PDB entry 6PTE | X-ray diffraction, 1.90 A resolution | chains A and B of the 3 polymer chains in the assembly

[Chain A]
Name: HLA class I histocompatibility antigen, A-2 alpha chain
Organism: Homo sapiens
Reference sequence: P01892 (1A02_HUMAN); residues 1-275 here correspond to UniProt positions 25-299 (UniProt number = residue number + 24)
Amino-acid sequence (275 residues; row label = number of the first residue in the row):
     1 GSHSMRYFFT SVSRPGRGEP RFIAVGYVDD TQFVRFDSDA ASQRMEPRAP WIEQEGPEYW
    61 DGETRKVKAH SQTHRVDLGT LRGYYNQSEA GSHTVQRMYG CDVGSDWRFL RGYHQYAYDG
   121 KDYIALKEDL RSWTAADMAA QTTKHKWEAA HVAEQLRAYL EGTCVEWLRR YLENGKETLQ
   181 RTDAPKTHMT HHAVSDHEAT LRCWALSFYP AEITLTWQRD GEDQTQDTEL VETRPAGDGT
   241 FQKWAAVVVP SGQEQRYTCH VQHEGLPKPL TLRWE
Disulfides: C101-C164, C203-C259

[Chain B]
Name: Beta-2-microglobulin
Organism: Homo sapiens
Reference sequence: P61769 (B2MG_HUMAN); residues 2-100 here correspond to UniProt positions 21-119 (UniProt number = residue number + 19)
Amino-acid sequence (100 residues; numbered 1 to 100; the number before each row is that of its first residue):
     1 MIQRTPKIQV YSRHPAENGK SNFLNCYVSG FHPSDIEVDL LKNGERIEKV EHSDLSFSKD
    61 WSFYLLYYTE FTPTEKDEYA CRVNHVTLSQ PKIVKWDRDM
Differences from the reference sequence: initiating methionine (1)
Disulfides: C26-C81
Bound ions: Na+: N84, H85, L88
UniProt features mapped onto this chain:
  - modified residue: Q3 (Pyrrolidone carboxylic acid)
  - glycosylation: I2 (N-linked (Glc) (glycation) isoleucine), K20 (N-linked (Glc) (glycation) lysine), K42 (N-linked (Glc) (glycation) lysine), K49 (N-linked (Glc) (glycation) lysine), K59 (N-linked (Glc) (glycation) lysine), K92 (N-linked (Glc) (glycation) lysine), K95 (N-linked (Glc) (glycation) lysine)

[Chain A / chain B interface]
Contacting residue pairs - 55 pairs, chain A then chain B:
  F8(A) - S56(B)
  F8(A) - F57(B)
  F9(A) - F57(B)
  T10(A) - L55(B)
  T10(A) - F57(B)
  T10(A) - F63(B)
  V12(A) - S34(B)
  I23(A) - L55(B)  hydrophobic
  V25(A) - D54(B)
  V25(A) - L55(B)
  V25(A) - S56(B)
  Y27(A) - S56(B)
  Y27(A) - Y64(B)  hydrogen bond
  Q32(A) - D54(B)  hydrogen bond
  R35(A) - D54(B)  salt bridge
  R48(A) - D54(B)  salt bridge
  H93(A) - M1(B)
  T94(A) - F63(B)
  Q96(A) - H32(B)  hydrogen bond
  Q96(A) - F57(B)
  Q96(A) - W61(B)  hydrogen bond (side chain-backbone)
  Q96(A) - F63(B)
  R97(A) - F57(B)
  Q115(A) - K59(B)
  Q115(A) - W61(B)
  Y116(A) - W61(B)
  A117(A) - W61(B)
  D119(A) - M1(B)
  D119(A) - I2(B)
  G120(A) - I2(B)
  G120(A) - H32(B)
  K121(A) - I2(B)
  D122(A) - W61(B)  hydrogen bond
  T190(A) - M100(B)  hydrogen bond (side chain-backbone)
  H192(A) - D99(B)  hydrogen bond (side chain-backbone)
  R202(A) - M100(B)  hydrogen bond (side chain-backbone)
  W204(A) - M100(B)  hydrogen bond (side chain-backbone)
  V231(A) - Q9(B)
  E232(A) - Q9(B)  hydrogen bond (backbone-side chain)
  E232(A) - S29(B)
  T233(A) - Y27(B)
  R234(A) - Q9(B)  hydrogen bond
  R234(A) - Y11(B)
  R234(A) - Y27(B)
  P235(A) - Y11(B)  hydrogen bond (backbone-side chain)
  P235(A) - N25(B)
  P235(A) - Y27(B)
  A236(A) - R13(B)  hydrogen bond (backbone-side chain)
  A236(A) - N25(B)  hydrogen bond (backbone-side chain)
  G237(A) - R13(B)  hydrogen bond (backbone-side chain)
  D238(A) - R13(B)
  Q242(A) - Y11(B)
  Q242(A) - S12(B)
  Q242(A) - R13(B)  hydrogen bond (side chain-backbone)
  W244(A) - M100(B)  hydrophobic
Also at the interface, not in a pair above, chain A (38 interface residues in all): R21, S92, M98
Also at the interface, not in a pair above, chain B (26 interface residues in all): H14, P33, H52, D60, L66

[Overview]
Chain A and chain B form an interface of 38 and 26 residues respectively; the contacts include 16 hydrogen
bonds and 2 salt bridges. Polar contacts include R35(A)-D54(B), R48(A)-D54(B) and Y27(A)-Y64(B). N84(B),
H85(B) and L88(B) form the Na+ site.
Here chain A is HLA class I histocompatibility antigen, A-2 alpha chain and chain B is Beta-2-microglobulin,
both from Homo sapiens. Entry 6PTE (Crystal Structure of ILNAMITKI peptide bound to HLA-A2) was determined by
X-ray diffraction together with 6OPD and 6PTB from the same study.
